PDB entry 3PXG | X-ray diffraction, 3.65 A resolution | chains B and C of the 12 polymer chains in the assembly

== Chain B (and C) ==
Protein: Negative regulator of genetic competence ClpC/MecB
Source organism: Bacillus subtilis
Notes: chain C of this document is another copy of the same molecule, construct and numbering; everything in this record applies to it too
UniProtKB: P37571 (CLPC_BACSU); numbering as in UniProt; present here: 1-246, 252-280, 293-485
Sequence (468 residues; each row starts with the number of its first residue; note: 17 numbers in that range are skipped by the numbering (no residue carries them; nothing is unmodelled there)):
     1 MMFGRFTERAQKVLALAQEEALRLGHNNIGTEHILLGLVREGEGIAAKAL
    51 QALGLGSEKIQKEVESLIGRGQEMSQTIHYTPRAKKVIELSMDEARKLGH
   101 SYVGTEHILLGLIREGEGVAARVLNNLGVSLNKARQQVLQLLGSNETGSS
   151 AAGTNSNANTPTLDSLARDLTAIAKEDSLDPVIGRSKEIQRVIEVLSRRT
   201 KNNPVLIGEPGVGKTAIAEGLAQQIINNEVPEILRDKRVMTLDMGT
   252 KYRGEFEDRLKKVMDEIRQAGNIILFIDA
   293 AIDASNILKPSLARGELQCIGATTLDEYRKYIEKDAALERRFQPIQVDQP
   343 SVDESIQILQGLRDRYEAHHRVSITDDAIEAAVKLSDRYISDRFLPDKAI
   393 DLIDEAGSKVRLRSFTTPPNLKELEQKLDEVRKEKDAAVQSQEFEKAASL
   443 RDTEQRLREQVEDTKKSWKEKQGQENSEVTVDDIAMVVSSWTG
Not modelled in the structure: 1-2, 146-155, 243-246, 252-257, 293-300, 485 (chain C: 1, 147-155, 246, 252-257, 293-298, 485)
Differences from the reference sequence: engineered mutation A280 (Glu in P37571)
UniProt features mapped onto this chain:
  - binding site (ATP): G208 to T215

== Interface between chain B and chain C ==
Contacting residue pairs - 39 pairs, chain B then chain C:
  S156(B) with R114(C)
  N157(B) with R96(C); K97(C); R114(C)
  K187(B) with T409(C)
  Q190(B) with L404(C)
  E194(B) with E397(C); S400(C), hydrogen bond (backbone-side chain); K401(C); L404(C)
  S197(B) with H361(C), hydrogen bond (backbone-side chain)
  R198(B) with H361(C), hydrogen bond (backbone-side chain); D396(C); E397(C), salt bridge
  R199(B) with R357(C); Y358(C); D396(C), hydrogen bond (backbone-side chain)
  T200(B) with I392(C); D393(C); D396(C), hydrogen bond (backbone-side chain)
  K201(B) with D393(C)
  E229(B) with F407(C); K457(C), salt bridge
  V230(B) with F407(C)
  P231(B) with R403(C); F407(C), hydrophobic
  E232(B) with H361(C); H362(C); G399(C); S400(C); R403(C)
  R235(B) with E89(C), salt bridge; M92(C)
  D236(B) with D93(C)
  A271(B) with R96(C)
  N273(B) with R96(C)
  R306(B) with R168(C), hydrogen bond (backbone-side chain); L242(C); D243(C)
Also at the interface, not in a pair above, chain B (24 interface residues in all): S186, I193, N227, I233, K262
Also at the interface, not in a pair above, chain C (29 interface residues in all): R260, R385, T408, K414

== Overview ==
Chain B and chain C form an interface of 24 and 29 residues respectively; the contacts include 6 hydrogen
bonds and 3 salt bridges. Polar contacts include R198(B)-E397(C), E229(B)-K457(C) and R235(B)-E89(C). Curated
annotation (UniProt) lists 8 ATP-binding residues on chain B.
Chain B and chain C are both Negative regulator of genetic competence ClpC/MecB (Bacillus subtilis); the
structure, Structure of MecA121 and ClpC1-485 complex, was determined by X-ray diffraction, deposited together
with 2Y1Q, 2Y1R and 3PXI.
